Entry 7PE5 (X-ray diffraction, 2.10 A resolution); this record covers chains AaA and EaE of the 5 polymer chains in the assembly.

== Chain AaA (and EaE) ==
Name: Acetylcholine-binding protein
From: Lymnaea stagnalis
Notes: chain EaE of this document is another copy of the same molecule, construct and numbering; everything in this record applies to it too
Reference sequence: P58154 (ACHP_LYMST); residues 2-210 here correspond to UniProt positions 21-229 (UniProt number = residue number + 19)
Chain sequence (210 residues; numbered 1 to 210; the number before each row is that of its first residue):
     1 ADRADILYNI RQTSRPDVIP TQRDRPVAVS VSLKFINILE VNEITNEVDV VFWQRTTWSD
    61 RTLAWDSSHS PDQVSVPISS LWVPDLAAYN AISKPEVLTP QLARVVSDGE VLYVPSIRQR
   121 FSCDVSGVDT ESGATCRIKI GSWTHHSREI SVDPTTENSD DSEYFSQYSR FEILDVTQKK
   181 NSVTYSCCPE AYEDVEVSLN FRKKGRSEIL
Not modelled in the structure: 1, 156-160, 208-210 (chain EaE: 156-159, 205-210)
Construct notes: expression tag (1); engineered mutation Arg55 (Gln74 in P58154), Asp66 (Asn85 in P58154), Val114 (Met133 in P58154)
Cystine bridges: Cys123-Cys136, Cys187-Cys188
Residues lining bound ligands:
  - Triflumezopyrim (7OB; 4-oxidanylidene-1-(pyrimidin-5-ylmethyl)-3-[3-(trifluoromethyl)phenyl]pyrido[1,2-a]pyrimidin-1-ium-2-olate), molecule 1: Trp53, Arg55, Thr56, Thr57, Leu102, Ala103, Arg104, Leu112, Val114
  - Triflumezopyrim (7OB), molecule 2: Tyr89, Trp143, Thr144, Tyr185, Cys187, Tyr192

== Interface between chain AaA and chain EaE ==
Pairs across the interface (44):
  Arg3(AaA) - Ile19(EaE)
  Arg3(AaA) - Thr21(EaE)
  Arg3(AaA) - Glu149(EaE)  salt bridge
  Ala4(AaA) - Arg15(EaE)  hydrogen bond (backbone-side chain)
  Ala4(AaA) - Val18(EaE)  hydrophobic
  Leu7(AaA) - Asp17(EaE)
  Leu7(AaA) - Val18(EaE)  hydrophobic
  Tyr8(AaA) - Arg15(EaE)
  Arg11(AaA) - Arg15(EaE)
  Arg11(AaA) - Asp17(EaE)  salt bridge
  Asn37(AaA) - Ile92(EaE)
  Asn37(AaA) - Ser122(EaE)  hydrogen bond
  Leu39(AaA) - Glu47(EaE)
  Leu39(AaA) - Ile92(EaE)  hydrophobic
  Trp53(AaA) - Trp143(EaE)
  Ser75(AaA) - Thr144(EaE)  hydrogen bond
  Ser75(AaA) - His145(EaE)  hydrogen bond
  Pro77(AaA) - Asp17(EaE)
  Val97(AaA) - Lys94(EaE)
  Leu98(AaA) - Ser93(EaE)
  Leu98(AaA) - Lys94(EaE)
  Leu98(AaA) - Pro95(EaE)
  Thr99(AaA) - Trp143(EaE)
  Pro100(AaA) - Asp85(EaE)
  Pro100(AaA) - Ala87(EaE)
  Leu102(AaA) - Asp85(EaE)
  Leu102(AaA) - Thr144(EaE)
  Arg104(AaA) - Thr144(EaE)  hydrogen bond (side chain-backbone)
  Arg104(AaA) - His145(EaE)
  Arg104(AaA) - His146(EaE)
  Arg104(AaA) - Glu149(EaE)  salt bridge
  Val114(AaA) - Trp143(EaE)  hydrogen bond (backbone-side chain)
  Arg118(AaA) - Ile92(EaE)  hydrogen bond (side chain-backbone)
  Glu163(AaA) - Ser186(EaE)
  Tyr164(AaA) - Thr184(EaE)
  Tyr164(AaA) - Tyr185(EaE)
  Ser166(AaA) - Ser122(EaE)  hydrogen bond
  Tyr168(AaA) - Thr45(EaE)
  Tyr168(AaA) - Asn46(EaE)  hydrogen bond (backbone-side chain)
  Tyr168(AaA) - Cys123(EaE)  hydrophobic
  Tyr168(AaA) - Asp124(EaE)
  Tyr168(AaA) - Arg137(EaE)
  Arg170(AaA) - Ile44(EaE)
  Arg170(AaA) - Thr45(EaE)
Also at the interface, not in a pair above, chain AaA (27 interface residues in all): Arg55, Gln73, Glu96, Ser116
Also at the interface, not in a pair above, chain EaE (29 interface residues in all): Leu86, Ala91

== Overview ==
Chain AaA and chain EaE form an interface of 27 and 29 residues respectively, with 9 hydrogen bonds and 3 salt
bridges. Among the polar pairs are Arg3(AaA)-Glu149(EaE), Arg11(AaA)-Asp17(EaE) and Arg104(AaA)-Glu149(EaE).
Chain AaA binds Triflumezopyrim.
Both chains are Acetylcholine-binding protein (Lymnaea stagnalis). Entry 7PE5 (Crystal structure of Lymnaea
stagnalis Acetylcholine-binding protein (Ls-AChBP) Q55R/M114V double mutant complexed with Triflumezopyrim)
was determined by X-ray diffraction, deposited together with 7PD6, 7PDB, 7PDR and 7PE6.
